Entry 6PUR (electron microscopy, 4.40 A resolution (low resolution: residue-level contacts below are approximate; hydrogen-bond / salt-bridge calls are withheld)); this record covers chains A and B of the 4 polymer chains in the assembly.

# Chain A (and B)
Name: Transient receptor potential cation channel subfamily M member 2
From: Homo sapiens
Notes: chain B of this document is another copy of the same molecule, construct and numbering; everything in this record applies to it too
UniProtKB: O94759 (TRPM2_HUMAN); numbering as in UniProt (aligned over 1-1503)
Amino-acid sequence (1512 residues; row label = number of the first residue in the row; numbers below 1 keep their minus sign (Gly-6 is residue -6)):
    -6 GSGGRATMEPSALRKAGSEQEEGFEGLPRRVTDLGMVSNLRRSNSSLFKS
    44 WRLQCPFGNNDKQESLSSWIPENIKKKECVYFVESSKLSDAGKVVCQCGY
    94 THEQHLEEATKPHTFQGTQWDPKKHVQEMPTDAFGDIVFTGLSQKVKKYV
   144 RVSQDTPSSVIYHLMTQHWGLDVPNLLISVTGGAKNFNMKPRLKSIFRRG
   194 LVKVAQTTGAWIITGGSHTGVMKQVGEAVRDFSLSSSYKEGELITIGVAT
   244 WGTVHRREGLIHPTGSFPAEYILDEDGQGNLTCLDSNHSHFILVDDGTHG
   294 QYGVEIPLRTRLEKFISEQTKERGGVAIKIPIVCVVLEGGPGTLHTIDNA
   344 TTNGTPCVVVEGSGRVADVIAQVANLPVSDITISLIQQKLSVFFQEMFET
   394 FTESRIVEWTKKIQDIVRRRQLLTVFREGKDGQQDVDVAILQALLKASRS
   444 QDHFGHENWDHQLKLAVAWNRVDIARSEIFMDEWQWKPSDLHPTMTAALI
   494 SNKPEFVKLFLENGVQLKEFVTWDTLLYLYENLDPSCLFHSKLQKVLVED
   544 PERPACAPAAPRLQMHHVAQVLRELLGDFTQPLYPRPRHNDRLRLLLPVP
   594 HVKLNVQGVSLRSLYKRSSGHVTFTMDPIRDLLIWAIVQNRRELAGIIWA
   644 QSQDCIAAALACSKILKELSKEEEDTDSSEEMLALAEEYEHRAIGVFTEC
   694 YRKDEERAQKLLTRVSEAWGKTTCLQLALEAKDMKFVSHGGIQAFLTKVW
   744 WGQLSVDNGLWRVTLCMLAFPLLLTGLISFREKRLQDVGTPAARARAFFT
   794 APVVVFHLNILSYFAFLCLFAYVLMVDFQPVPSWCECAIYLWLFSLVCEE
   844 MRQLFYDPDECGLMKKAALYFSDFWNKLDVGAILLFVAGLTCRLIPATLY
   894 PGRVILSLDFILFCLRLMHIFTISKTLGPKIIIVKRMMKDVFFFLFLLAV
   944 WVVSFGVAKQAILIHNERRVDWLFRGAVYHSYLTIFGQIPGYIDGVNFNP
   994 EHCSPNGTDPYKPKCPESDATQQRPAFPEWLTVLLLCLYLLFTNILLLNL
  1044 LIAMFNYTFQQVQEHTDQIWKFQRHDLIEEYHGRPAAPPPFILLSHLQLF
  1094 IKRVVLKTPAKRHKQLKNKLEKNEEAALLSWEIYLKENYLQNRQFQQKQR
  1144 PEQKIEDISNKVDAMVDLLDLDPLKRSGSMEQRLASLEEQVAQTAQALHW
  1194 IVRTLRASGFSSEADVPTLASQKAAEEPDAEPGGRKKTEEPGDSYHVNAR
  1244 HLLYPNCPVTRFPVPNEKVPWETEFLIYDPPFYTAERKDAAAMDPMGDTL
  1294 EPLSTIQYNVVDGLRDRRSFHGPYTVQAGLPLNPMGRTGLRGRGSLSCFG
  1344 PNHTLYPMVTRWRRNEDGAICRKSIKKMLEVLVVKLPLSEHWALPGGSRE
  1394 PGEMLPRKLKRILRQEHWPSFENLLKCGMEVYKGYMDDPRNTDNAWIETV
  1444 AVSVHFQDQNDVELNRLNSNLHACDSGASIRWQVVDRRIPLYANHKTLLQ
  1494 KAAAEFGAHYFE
Not modelled in the structure: -6 to 55, 583-612, 981-1019, 1100-1103, 1166-1234, 1504-1505
Differences from the reference sequence: expression tag (-6 to 0, 1504-1505)
Small-molecule neighbours:
  - adenosine-5-diphosphoribose (APR), molecule 1: Thr174, Gly175, Gly176, Ala177, Lys178, Asn179, Ser210, Thr212, Thr275, Tyr295, Arg302, Gly332, Gly333, Pro334, Gly335, Thr336, Arg358
  - adenosine-5-diphosphoribose (APR), molecule 2: Pro1248, Leu1379, Leu1381, Ser1382, Asp1431, Pro1432, Arg1433, Tyr1485, Asn1487
UniProt features mapped onto this chain:
  - motif: Phe979 to Ile982 (Selectivity filter), Gly1390 to Trp1411 (Nudix box)
  - binding site (ADP-D-ribose): Thr174, Asn179, Arg302, Gly333, Thr336, Leu1381, Ser1382, Asp1431, Arg1433, Tyr1485, Asn1487
  - binding site (Ca(2+)): Glu843, Gln846, Asn869, Glu1073
  - modified residue: Thr740 (Phosphothreonine)

# Chain A / chain B interface
Residue-residue contacts (34):
  Leu227(A) - Arg700(B)
  Ser228(A) - Tyr1127(B)
  Ser230(A) - Lys696(B)
  Phe936(A) - Leu920(B)
  Phe939(A) - Phe914(B)
  Ser947(A) - Cys907(B)
  Val950(A) - Phe903(B)
  Ala951(A) - Ile904(B)
  Gln953(A) - Met818(B)
  Ala954(A) - Met818(B)
  Ala954(A) - Arg896(B)
  Ile955(A) - Tyr893(B)
  Ile955(A) - Val897(B)
  Leu956(A) - Tyr893(B)
  Asn959(A) - Met818(B)
  Asn959(A) - Val819(B)
  Leu1034(A) - Leu938(B)
  Asn1042(A) - Phe1048(B)
  Ala1046(A) - Ile926(B)
  Ala1046(A) - Phe1052(B)
  Asn1049(A) - Asn1049(B)
  Asn1049(A) - Phe1052(B)
  Tyr1050(A) - Lys923(B)
  Tyr1050(A) - Phe1052(B)
  Gln1053(A) - Gln1053(B)
  Ile1148(A) - Ile1151(B)
  Ser1152(A) - Ile1151(B)
  Asp1156(A) - Lys1154(B)
  Met1158(A) - Met1158(B)
  Val1159(A) - Lys1154(B)
  Val1159(A) - Met1158(B)
  Leu1162(A) - Met1158(B)
  Leu1162(A) - Leu1161(B)
  Leu1162(A) - Leu1162(B)
Interface residues without a listed pair, chain A (39 interface residues in all): Asp224, Gln380, Glu392, Trp944, Ile957, Glu960, Leu1029, Leu1033, Asn1037, Ile1038, Met1047, Ile1151, Val1155, Asp1163
Interface residues without a listed pair, chain B (39 interface residues in all): Asp697, Leu817, Ser900, Leu908, Met930, Val934, Leu941, Tyr975, Phe979, Gln1056, Trp1124, Lys1147, Asn1358, Arg1365

# In short
The chain A/chain B interface involves 39 residues from each chain. Chain A binds adenosine-5-diphosphoribose.
From UniProt: 11 ADP-D-ribose-binding residues and 4 Ca2+-binding residues on chain A.
Both chains are Transient receptor potential cation channel subfamily M member 2 (Homo sapiens). Entry 6PUR
(Human TRPM2 bound to ADPR) was determined by electron microscopy, deposited together with 6PUO, 6PUS and
6PUU.
